2WIN - chains B and L of the 8 polymer chains in the assembly; structure by X-ray diffraction, 3.90 A resolution.

== Chain B ==
Molecule: Complement C3B alpha' chain
From: Homo sapiens
Notes: fragment: complement c3b alpha' chain, residues 749-1663
UniProtKB: P01024 (CO3_HUMAN); residues 727-1641 here correspond to UniProt positions 749-1663 (UniProt number = residue number + 22)
Chain sequence (915 residues; row label = number of the first residue in the row):
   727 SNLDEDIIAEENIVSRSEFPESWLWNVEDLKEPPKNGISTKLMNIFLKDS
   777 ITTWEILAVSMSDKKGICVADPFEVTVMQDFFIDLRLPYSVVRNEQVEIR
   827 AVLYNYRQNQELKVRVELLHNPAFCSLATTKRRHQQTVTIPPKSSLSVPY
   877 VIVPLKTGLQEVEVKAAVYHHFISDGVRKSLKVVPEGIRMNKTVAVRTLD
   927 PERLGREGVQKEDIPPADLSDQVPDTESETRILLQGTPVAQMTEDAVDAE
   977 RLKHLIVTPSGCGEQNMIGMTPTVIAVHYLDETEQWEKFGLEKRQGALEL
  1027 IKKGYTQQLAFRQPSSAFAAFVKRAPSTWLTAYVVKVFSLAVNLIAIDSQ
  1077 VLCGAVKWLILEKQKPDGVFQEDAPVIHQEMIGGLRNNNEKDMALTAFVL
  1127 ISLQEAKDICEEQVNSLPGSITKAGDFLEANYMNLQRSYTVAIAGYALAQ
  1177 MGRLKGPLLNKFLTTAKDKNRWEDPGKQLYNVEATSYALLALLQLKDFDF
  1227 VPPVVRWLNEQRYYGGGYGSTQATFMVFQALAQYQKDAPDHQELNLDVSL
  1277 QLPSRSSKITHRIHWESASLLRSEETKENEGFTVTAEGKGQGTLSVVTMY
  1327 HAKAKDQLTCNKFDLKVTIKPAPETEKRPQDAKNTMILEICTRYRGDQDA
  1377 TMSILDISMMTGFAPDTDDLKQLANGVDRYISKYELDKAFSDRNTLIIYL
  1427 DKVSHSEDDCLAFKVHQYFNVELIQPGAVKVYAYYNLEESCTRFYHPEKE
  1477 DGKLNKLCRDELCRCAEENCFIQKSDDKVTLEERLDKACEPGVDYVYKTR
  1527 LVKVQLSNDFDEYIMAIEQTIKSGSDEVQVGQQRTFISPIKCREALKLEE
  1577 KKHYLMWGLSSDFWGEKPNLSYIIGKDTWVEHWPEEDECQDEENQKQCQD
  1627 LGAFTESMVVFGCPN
Not modelled in the structure: 727-728, 1042-1045, 1352-1357, 1499-1500
Disulfides: Cys851-Cys1491, Cys1079-Cys1136, Cys1336-Cys1467, Cys1367-Cys1436, Cys1484-Cys1489, Cys1496-Cys1568, Cys1515-Cys1639, Cys1615-Cys1624
Glycans and other covalent adducts: N-acetylglucosamine (NAG) linked to Asn917
Ion coordination: Mg2+: Asn1641 (shared with Ser253(L), Ser255(L), Thr328(L) of chain L)
UniProt features mapped onto this chain:
  - region: Glu1612 to Phe1637 (Interaction with CFP/properdin)
  - site: Arg932, Glu933 (Cleavage), Arg1281, Ser1282 (Cleavage), Arg1298, Ser1299 (Cleavage), Asn1641 (Coordinates Mg(2+) for interaction with Complement factor B Bb fragment (CFB))
  - modified residue (Phosphoserine): Ser946, Ser1299, Ser1551
  - glycosylation (N-linked (GlcNAc...) asparagine): Asn917, Asn1595
  - cross-link: Cys988 to Gln991 (Isoglutamyl cysteine thioester (Cys-Gln))
Reported in the primary citation:
  - Mg2+ coordination: Asn1641

== Chain L ==
Molecule: Complement factor B
From: Homo sapiens
Notes: EC 3.4.21.47; fragment: complement factor b bb fragment, residues 260-764
UniProtKB: P00751 (CFAB_HUMAN); residues 235-739 here correspond to UniProt positions 260-764 (UniProt number = residue number + 25)
Chain sequence (507 residues; row label = number of the first residue in the row):
   235 KIVLDPSGSMNIYLVLDGSDSIGASNFTGAKKCLVNLIEKVASYGVKPRY
   285 GLVTYATYPKIWVKVSEADSSNADWVTKQLNEINYEDHKLKSGTNTKKAL
   335 QAVYSMMSWPDDVPPEGWNRTRHVIILMTDGLHNMGGDPITVIDEIRDLL
   385 YIGKDRKNPREDYLDVYVFGVGPLVNQVNINALASKKDNEQHVFKVKDME
   435 NLEDVFYQMIDESQSLSLCGMVWEHRKGTDYHKQPWQAKISVIRPSKGHE
   485 SCMGAVVSEYFVLTAAHCFTVDDKEHSIKVSVGGEKRDLEIEVVLFHPNY
   535 NINGKKEAGIPEFYDYDVALIKLKNKLKYGQTIRPICLPCTEGTTRALRL
   585 PPTTTCQQQKEELLPAQDIKALFVSEEEKKLTRKEVYIKNGDKKGSCERD
   635 AQYAPGYDKVKDISEVVTPRFLCTGGVSPYADPNTCRGDSGGPLIVHKRS
   685 RFIQVGVISWGVVDVCKNQKRQKQVPAHARDFHINLFQVLPWLKEKLQDE
   735 DLGFLAA
Disulfides: Cys453-Cys571, Cys486-Cys502, Cys574-Cys590, Cys631-Cys657, Cys670-Cys700
Glycans and other covalent adducts: N-acetylglucosamine (NAG) linked to Asn260, Asn353
Ion coordination: Mg2+: Ser253, Ser255, Thr328 (shared with Asn1641(B) of chain B)
UniProt features mapped onto this chain:
  - active site (Charge relay system): His501, Asp551, Ser674
  - binding site (Mg(2+)): Ser253, Ser255, Thr328
  - binding site (Mn(2+)): Ser253, Ser255, Thr328
  - glycosylation: Asn260 (N-linked (GlcNAc...) asparagine), Lys266 (N-linked (Glc) (glycation) lysine), Asn353 (N-linked (GlcNAc...) asparagine)
Reported in the primary citation:
  - catalytic residues: Gly672 to Ser674

== Chain B / chain L interface ==
Pairs across the interface - 29 pairs, chain B then chain L:
  Val1519(B) - Asn368(L)
  Asp1520(B) - Gly370(L)
  Asp1520(B) - Gly371(L)
  Lys1548(B) - Asn368(L)
  Lys1548(B) - Met369(L)
  Ser1549(B) - Gly370(L)  hydrogen bond (backbone-backbone)
  Ser1549(B) - Gly371(L)  hydrogen bond (backbone-backbone)
  Gly1550(B) - Lys331(L)  hydrogen bond (backbone-side chain)
  Gly1550(B) - Gly370(L)
  Gly1550(B) - Gly371(L)
  Ser1551(B) - Gly371(L)
  Ser1551(B) - Asp372(L)  hydrogen bond (side chain-backbone)
  Glu1553(B) - Lys331(L)  salt bridge
  Val1635(B) - Tyr292(L)  hydrogen bond (backbone-side chain)
  Phe1637(B) - Thr291(L)
  Phe1637(B) - Leu324(L)
  Phe1637(B) - Lys325(L)
  Gly1638(B) - Met369(L)
  Cys1639(B) - Ser326(L)  hydrogen bond (backbone-side chain)
  Cys1639(B) - Gly327(L)  hydrogen bond (backbone-backbone)
  Cys1639(B) - Asn368(L)  hydrogen bond
  Pro1640(B) - Asp254(L)
  Pro1640(B) - Ser326(L)  hydrogen bond (backbone-side chain)
  Asn1641(B) - Ser253(L)  hydrogen bond (backbone-side chain)
  Asn1641(B) - Asp254(L)  hydrogen bond (backbone-backbone)
  Asn1641(B) - Ser255(L)  hydrogen bond (backbone-backbone)
  Asn1641(B) - Ser326(L)  hydrogen bond (backbone-side chain)
  Asn1641(B) - Thr328(L)  hydrogen bond (backbone-side chain)
  Asn1641(B) - Asn368(L)
Other interface residues (no listed pair), chain B (18 interface residues in all): Cys1515, Pro1517, Lys1593, Met1634, Val1636
Other interface residues (no listed pair), chain L (19 interface residues in all): Leu366, His367, Thr375
The authors on this interface:
  - interface residues, chain B: Cys1515(B)

== Overview ==
18 residues of chain B and 19 residues of chain L are in contact, with 14 hydrogen bonds and 1 salt bridge.
Among the polar pairs are Glu1553(B)-Lys331(L), Gly1550(B)-Lys331(L) and Ser1551(B)-Asp372(L).
N-acetylglucosamine is covalently linked to Asn917(B). Covalently linked N-acetylglucosamine: at Asn260(L) and
Asn353(L). From the paper: the catalytic residue Gly672(L); the interface residue Cys1515(B).
Chain B is Complement C3B alpha' chain and chain L is Complement factor B, both from Homo sapiens; the
structure, C3 convertase (C3bBb) stabilized by SCIN, was determined by X-ray diffraction.
